1APY - chains C and D of the 4 polymer chains in the assembly; structure by X-ray diffraction, 2.00 A resolution.

# Chain C
Protein: Aspartylglucosaminidase
From: Homo sapiens
Notes: EC 3.5.1.26
UniProt: P20933 (ASPG_HUMAN); residues 1-162 here correspond to UniProt positions 24-185 (UniProt number = residue number + 23)
Amino-acid sequence (162 residues; row label = number of the first residue in the row):
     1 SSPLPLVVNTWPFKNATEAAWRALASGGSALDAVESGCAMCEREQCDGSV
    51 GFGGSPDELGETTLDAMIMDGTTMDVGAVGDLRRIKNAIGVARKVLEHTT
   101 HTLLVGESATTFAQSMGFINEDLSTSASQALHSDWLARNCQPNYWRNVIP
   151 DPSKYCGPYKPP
Disordered / not traced: 1
Swiss-Prot annotation at these positions:
  - modified residue: Ser1 (Blocked amino end (Ser))
  - glycosylation: Asn15 (N-linked (GlcNAc...) asparagine)
Disulfides: Cys41-Cys46, Cys140-Cys156
Covalent attachments: N-acetylglucosamine (NAG) linked to Asn15

# Chain D
Protein: Aspartylglucosaminidase
From: Homo sapiens
Notes: EC 3.5.1.26
UniProt: P20933 (ASPG_HUMAN); residues 183-323 here correspond to UniProt positions 206-346 (UniProt number = residue number + 23)
Amino-acid sequence (141 residues; numbered 183 to 323; the number before each row is that of its first residue):
   183 TIGMVVIHKTGHIAAGTSTNGIKFKIHGRVGDSPIPGAGAYADDTAGAAA
   233 ATGNGDILMRFLPSYQAVEYMRRGEDPTIACQKVISRIQKHFPEFFGAVI
   283 CANVTGSYGAACNKLSTFTQFSFMVYNSEKNQPTEEKVDCI
Swiss-Prot annotation at these positions:
  - active site: Thr183 (Nucleophile)
  - binding site (substrate): Arg211 to Asp214, Thr234 to Gly237
  - glycosylation: Asn285 (N-linked (GlcNAc...) asparagine)
Disulfides: Cys263-Cys283, Cys294-Cys322
Covalent attachments: N-acetylglucosamine (NAG) linked to Asn285

# Interface between chain C and chain D
Pairs across the interface (146):
  Ser2(C) - Thr287(D)
  Ser2(C) - Gly288(D)  hydrogen bond (backbone-backbone)
  Ser2(C) - Asn309(D)
  Pro3(C) - Asn309(D)  hydrogen bond (backbone-side chain)
  Pro3(C) - Glu311(D)
  Leu4(C) - Ile189(D)  hydrophobic
  Leu4(C) - His190(D)
  Leu4(C) - Lys191(D)
  Leu4(C) - Gly288(D)
  Leu4(C) - Ser310(D)
  Pro5(C) - Ile189(D)
  Pro5(C) - Tyr308(D)
  Pro5(C) - Asn309(D)
  Pro5(C) - Ser310(D)
  Leu6(C) - Val187(D)
  Leu6(C) - Val188(D)
  Leu6(C) - Ile189(D)  hydrogen bond (backbone-backbone)
  Leu6(C) - Gly288(D)
  Leu6(C) - Tyr308(D)
  Val7(C) - Val187(D)
  Val7(C) - Met306(D)
  Val7(C) - Val307(D)
  Val7(C) - Tyr308(D)  hydrogen bond (backbone-backbone)
  Val8(C) - Met186(D)
  Val8(C) - Val187(D)  hydrogen bond (backbone-backbone)
  Val8(C) - Ile282(D)
  Val8(C) - Phe305(D)  hydrophobic
  Val8(C) - Met306(D)
  Asn9(C) - Gly185(D)
  Asn9(C) - Met186(D)
  Asn9(C) - Phe305(D)
  Asn9(C) - Met306(D)  hydrogen bond (backbone-backbone)
  Thr10(C) - Thr183(D)
  Thr10(C) - Ile184(D)
  Thr10(C) - Gly185(D)  hydrogen bond (side chain-backbone)
  Thr10(C) - Thr234(D)
  Thr10(C) - Phe303(D)
  Trp11(C) - Thr183(D)  hydrogen bond (side chain-backbone)
  Trp11(C) - Thr234(D)  hydrogen bond
  Trp11(C) - Phe278(D)  hydrophobic
  Trp11(C) - Phe303(D)  hydrophobic
  Trp11(C) - Ser304(D)  hydrogen bond (backbone-backbone)
  Trp11(C) - Phe305(D)
  Trp11(C) - Met306(D)
  Pro12(C) - Ser304(D)
  Pro12(C) - Met306(D)  hydrophobic
  Pro12(C) - Glu317(D)
  Phe13(C) - Thr183(D)
  Phe13(C) - Met306(D)
  Lys14(C) - Met306(D)
  Lys14(C) - Pro315(D)
  Ala16(C) - Ile184(D)  hydrophobic
  Ala16(C) - Met186(D)
  Thr17(C) - Met306(D)
  Thr17(C) - Tyr308(D)
  Thr17(C) - Pro315(D)
  Glu18(C) - Tyr308(D)
  Glu18(C) - Pro315(D)
  Ala20(C) - Met186(D)  hydrophobic
  Trp21(C) - Tyr308(D)
  Trp21(C) - Asn309(D)
  Trp21(C) - Ser310(D)
  Leu24(C) - Val188(D)  hydrophobic
  Leu24(C) - His190(D)
  Gly28(C) - His190(D)
  Ser29(C) - His190(D)
  Ala30(C) - His190(D)
  Ala30(C) - His194(D)
  Ala30(C) - Ala196(D)  hydrophobic
  Leu31(C) - Ala196(D)  hydrophobic
  Ala33(C) - Val188(D)  hydrophobic
  Val34(C) - Met186(D)  hydrophobic
  Val34(C) - Val188(D)  hydrophobic
  Val34(C) - Ala196(D)  hydrophobic
  Val34(C) - Ala197(D)
  Val34(C) - Gly198(D)
  Gly37(C) - Met186(D)
  Cys41(C) - Ile184(D)  hydrophobic
  Glu42(C) - Ser200(D)  hydrogen bond
  Gly48(C) - Asn202(D)  hydrogen bond (backbone-side chain)
  Ser49(C) - Thr183(D)  hydrogen bond (side chain-backbone)
  Ser49(C) - Thr201(D)  hydrogen bond (backbone-side chain)
  Ser49(C) - Asn202(D)  hydrogen bond (backbone-backbone)
  Val50(C) - Thr183(D)
  Val50(C) - Ile184(D)
  Val50(C) - Ser200(D)
  Val50(C) - Asn202(D)
  Gly51(C) - Asn202(D)  hydrogen bond (backbone-side chain)
  Gly54(C) - Asn202(D)
  Ser55(C) - Asn202(D)  hydrogen bond
  Ser55(C) - Gly203(D)
  Ser55(C) - Ile204(D)
  Ser55(C) - Lys205(D)
  Pro56(C) - Lys205(D)
  Pro56(C) - Phe206(D)  hydrogen bond (backbone-backbone)
  Asp57(C) - Lys207(D)
  Asp57(C) - His209(D)  salt bridge
  Glu58(C) - Phe206(D)
  Glu58(C) - Lys207(D)  hydrogen bond (backbone-backbone)
  Glu58(C) - Ile208(D)
  Leu59(C) - His209(D)
  Glu61(C) - His209(D)  salt bridge
  Thr63(C) - Asn202(D)
  Thr63(C) - Lys207(D)  hydrogen bond (backbone-side chain)
  Leu64(C) - Thr201(D)
  Leu64(C) - Asn202(D)
  Asp65(C) - Ser200(D)
  Asp65(C) - Thr201(D)  hydrogen bond (backbone-backbone)
  Asp65(C) - Gly213(D)
  Asp65(C) - Pro216(D)
  Ala66(C) - Thr199(D)
  Ala66(C) - Ser200(D)
  Ala66(C) - Pro216(D)
  Met67(C) - Gly198(D)
  Met67(C) - Thr199(D)  hydrogen bond (backbone-backbone)
  Met67(C) - Ser215(D)
  Met67(C) - Pro216(D)  hydrophobic
  Ile68(C) - Ala197(D)
  Met69(C) - Ala196(D)
  Met69(C) - Ala197(D)  hydrogen bond (backbone-backbone)
  Met69(C) - Tyr223(D)  hydrophobic
  Met69(C) - Ala224(D)  hydrogen bond (side chain-backbone)
  Asp70(C) - Ile195(D)
  Gly71(C) - Ile195(D)  hydrogen bond (backbone-backbone)
  Gly71(C) - Ala224(D)
  Gly71(C) - Asp225(D)
  Gly71(C) - Asp226(D)  hydrogen bond (backbone-backbone)
  Thr72(C) - His194(D)
  Thr72(C) - Asp226(D)  hydrogen bond
  Met74(C) - Tyr223(D)
  Met74(C) - Ala224(D)
  Met74(C) - Asp225(D)
  Val76(C) - Pro218(D)  hydrophobic
  Ala78(C) - Pro216(D)
  Val79(C) - Pro216(D)
  Asp81(C) - Gly210(D)
  Asp81(C) - Val212(D)
  Arg83(C) - His209(D)  hydrogen bond
  Leu131(C) - Phe206(D)
  Trp135(C) - Phe206(D)  hydrophobic
  Pro142(C) - Phe206(D)
  Tyr144(C) - Ile204(D)
  Tyr144(C) - Lys205(D)  hydrogen bond (side chain-backbone)
  Tyr144(C) - Phe206(D)
  Tyr144(C) - Lys207(D)
  Trp145(C) - Ile208(D)
Interface residues without a listed pair, chain C (68 interface residues in all): Cys38, Thr62, Gly80, Ala88, Ile89, Thr102, Leu103, Arg138
Interface residues without a listed pair, chain D (59 interface residues in all): Gly193, Arg211, Ile217, Ala222, Ala284, Ser289, Tyr290, Phe300

# Summary
68 residues of chain C face 59 of chain D across their interface; the contacts include 29 hydrogen bonds and 2
salt bridges. Polar pairs include Asp57(C)-His209(D), Glu61(C)-His209(D) and Pro3(C)-Asn309(D).
N-acetylglucosamine is covalently linked to Asn15(C). Covalently linked N-acetylglucosamine: at Asn285(D).
Chain C is Aspartylglucosaminidase and chain D is Aspartylglucosaminidase, both from Homo sapiens; the
structure, Human aspartylglucosaminidase, was determined by X-ray diffraction (same publication as 1APZ).
